2A6M - chains A and B; structure by X-ray diffraction, 2.40 A resolution.

# Chain A (and B)
Molecule: ISHp608 transposase
From: Helicobacter pylori
Notes: chain B of this document is another copy of the same molecule, construct and numbering; everything in this record applies to it too
UniProt: Q933Z0 (Q933Z0_HELPY); residue numbers follow UniProt; this construct covers 1-155
Amino-acid sequence (155 residues; each row starts with the number of its first residue):
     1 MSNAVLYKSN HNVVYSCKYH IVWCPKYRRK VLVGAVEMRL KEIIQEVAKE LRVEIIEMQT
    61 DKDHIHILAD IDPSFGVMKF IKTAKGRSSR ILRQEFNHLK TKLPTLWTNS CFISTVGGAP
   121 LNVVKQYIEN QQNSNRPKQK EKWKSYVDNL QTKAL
Unresolved in the structure: 1-3, 134-155 (chain B: 1-2, 153-155)
What the authors report for this chain:
  - catalytic residues: His-64, His-66, Tyr-127
  - catalytic residues: Asp-61 (proposed by the authors, not directly observed)
  - mutagenesis - Y127F: abolished catalytic activity
  - mutagenesis - H20A, D63A: decreased catalytic activity
  - self-association interface (contacts with another copy of this molecule): Tyr-127

# Chain A / chain B interface
Contacting residue pairs (76):
  Tyr-7(A) / Phe-112(B)  hydrophobic
  Tyr-7(A) / Ser-114(B)
  Asn-12(A) / Asn-109(B)  hydrogen bond
  Asn-12(A) / Ser-110(B)  hydrogen bond (backbone-side chain)
  Val-13(A) / Cys-111(B)
  Val-14(A) / Cys-111(B)  hydrogen bond (backbone-backbone)
  Val-14(A) / Phe-112(B)
  Val-14(A) / Ile-113(B)  hydrogen bond (backbone-backbone)
  Tyr-15(A) / Ile-113(B)
  Ser-16(A) / Ile-113(B)  hydrogen bond (backbone-backbone)
  Ser-16(A) / Ser-114(B)
  Ser-16(A) / Thr-115(B)  hydrogen bond (backbone-backbone)
  Cys-17(A) / Ile-113(B)  hydrophobic
  Cys-17(A) / Thr-115(B)
  Lys-18(A) / Thr-115(B)  hydrogen bond (backbone-side chain)
  Tyr-19(A) / Tyr-19(B)  hydrogen bond
  Tyr-19(A) / Thr-115(B)
  Val-22(A) / Val-124(B)  hydrophobic
  Val-22(A) / Tyr-127(B)
  Cys-24(A) / Gln-131(B)
  Tyr-27(A) / Gln-132(B)
  Tyr-27(A) / Asn-133(B)
  Tyr-27(A) / Ser-134(B)
  Arg-28(A) / Ile-128(B)  hydrogen bond (side chain-backbone)
  Arg-28(A) / Glu-129(B)  salt bridge
  Arg-28(A) / Gln-131(B)
  Arg-28(A) / Gln-132(B)
  His-64(A) / Ile-128(B)
  Pro-73(A) / Val-77(B)  hydrophobic
  Pro-73(A) / Met-78(B)
  Val-77(A) / Pro-73(B)  hydrophobic
  Met-78(A) / Val-13(B)  hydrophobic
  Met-78(A) / Pro-73(B)
  Met-78(A) / Ser-74(B)
  Thr-108(A) / Gln-132(B)
  Asn-109(A) / Asn-10(B)
  Asn-109(A) / His-11(B)
  Asn-109(A) / Asn-12(B)  hydrogen bond (backbone-backbone)
  Ser-110(A) / Asn-12(B)
  Ser-110(A) / Tyr-127(B)  hydrogen bond
  Cys-111(A) / Asn-12(B)  hydrogen bond (backbone-backbone)
  Cys-111(A) / Val-13(B)
  Cys-111(A) / Val-14(B)  hydrogen bond (backbone-backbone)
  Cys-111(A) / Tyr-127(B)  hydrogen bond (backbone-side chain)
  Phe-112(A) / Val-14(B)
  Phe-112(A) / Val-123(B)  hydrophobic
  Phe-112(A) / Val-124(B)  hydrophobic
  Phe-112(A) / Tyr-127(B)  hydrophobic
  Ile-113(A) / Val-13(B)  hydrophobic
  Ile-113(A) / Val-14(B)  hydrogen bond (backbone-backbone)
  Ile-113(A) / Tyr-15(B)
  Ile-113(A) / Ser-16(B)  hydrogen bond (backbone-backbone)
  Ile-113(A) / Cys-17(B)  hydrophobic
  Ser-114(A) / Ser-16(B)
  Ser-114(A) / Ala-119(B)
  Thr-115(A) / Ser-16(B)  hydrogen bond (backbone-backbone)
  Thr-115(A) / Cys-17(B)
  Thr-115(A) / Lys-18(B)  hydrogen bond (side chain-backbone)
  Thr-115(A) / Thr-115(B)
  Thr-115(A) / Val-116(B)  hydrogen bond (side chain-backbone)
  Thr-115(A) / Gly-117(B)
  Val-116(A) / Thr-115(B)  hydrogen bond (backbone-side chain)
  Val-116(A) / Gly-117(B)
  Gly-117(A) / Thr-115(B)
  Gly-117(A) / Val-116(B)
  Gly-117(A) / Gly-117(B)  hydrogen bond (backbone-backbone)
  Pro-120(A) / His-20(B)
  Val-123(A) / Phe-112(B)  hydrophobic
  Tyr-127(A) / Val-22(B)  hydrophobic
  Tyr-127(A) / Ser-110(B)  hydrogen bond
  Tyr-127(A) / Cys-111(B)  hydrogen bond (side chain-backbone)
  Tyr-127(A) / Phe-112(B)  hydrophobic
  Ile-128(A) / His-64(B)
  Gln-131(A) / Ser-110(B)
  Gln-132(A) / Arg-28(B)
  Asn-133(A) / Arg-28(B)  hydrogen bond (backbone-side chain)
Other interface residues (no listed pair), chain A (42 interface residues in all): His-11, Arg-29, Asp-63, Ser-74, Lys-82, Gly-118, Ala-119, Val-124
Other interface residues (no listed pair), chain B (41 interface residues in all): Cys-24, Tyr-27, Asp-63, His-66
Interface features reported in the paper:
  - residue pairs: Tyr-127(A)/Ser-110(B)

# Overview
42 residues of chain A face 41 of chain B across their interface; the contacts include 24 hydrogen bonds and 1
salt bridge. Among the polar pairs are Arg-28(A)/Glu-129(B), Asn-12(A)/Asn-109(B) and Asn-12(A)/Ser-110(B).
The paper describes a contact between Tyr-127(A) and Ser-110(B). The paper reports catalytic residues
His-64(A), His-66(A) and Tyr-127(A) among others; H20A and D63A of chain A reduce catalytic activity.
Chain A and chain B are both ISHp608 transposase (Helicobacter pylori); the structure, Crystal Structure of
the ISHp608 Transposase, was determined by X-ray diffraction (same publication as 2A6O).
